Entry 5FGH (X-ray diffraction, 2.80 A resolution); this record covers chains S and T of the 28 polymer chains in the assembly.

[Chain S]
Name: Proteasome subunit alpha type-6
Organism: Saccharomyces cerevisiae (strain ATCC 204508 / S288c)
Notes: EC 3.4.25.1
Reference sequence: P40302 (PSA6_YEAST); residues 0-233 here correspond to UniProt positions 1-234 (UniProt number = residue number + 1)
Sequence (234 residues; row label = number of the first residue in the row; numbering starts at 0):
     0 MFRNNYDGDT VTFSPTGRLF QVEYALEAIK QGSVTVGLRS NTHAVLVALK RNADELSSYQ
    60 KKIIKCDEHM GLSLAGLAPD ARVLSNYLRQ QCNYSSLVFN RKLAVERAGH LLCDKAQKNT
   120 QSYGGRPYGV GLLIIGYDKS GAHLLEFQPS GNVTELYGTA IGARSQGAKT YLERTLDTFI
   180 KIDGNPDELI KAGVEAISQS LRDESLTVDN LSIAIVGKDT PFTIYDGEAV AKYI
Unresolved in the structure: 0-2
Curated features (UniProtKB/Swiss-Prot):
  - modified residue: Ser13 (Phosphoserine)
  - cross-link: Lys190 (Glycyl lysine isopeptide (Lys-Gly) (interchain with G-Cter in ubiquitin))

[Chain T]
Name: Probable proteasome subunit alpha type-7
Organism: Saccharomyces cerevisiae (strain ATCC 204508 / S288c)
Notes: EC 3.4.25.1
Reference sequence: P21242 (PSA7_YEAST); residues -3 to 284 here correspond to UniProt positions 1-288 (UniProt number = residue number + 4)
Sequence (288 residues; numbered -3 to 284; the number before each row is that of its first residue; numbers below 1 keep their minus sign (Met-3 is residue -3)):
    -3 MTSIGTGYDL SNSVFSPDGR NFQVEYAVKA VENGTTSIGI KCNDGVVFAV EKLITSKLLV
    57 PQKNVKIQVV DRHIGCVYSG LIPDGRHLVN RGREEAASFK KLYKTPIPIP AFADRLGQYV
   117 QAHTLYNSVR PFGVSTIFGG VDKNGAHLYM LEPSGSYWGY KGAATGKGRQ SAKAELEKLV
   177 DHHPEGLSAR EAVKQAAKII YLAHEDNKEK DFELEISWCS LSETNGLHKF VKGDLLQEAI
   237 DFAQKEINGD DDEDEDDSDN VMSSDDENAP VATNANATTD QEGDIHLE
Unresolved in the structure: -3 to 1, 245-284
Curated features (UniProtKB/Swiss-Prot):
  - modified residue: Thr-2 (N-acetylthreonine)

[How chain S and chain T interact]
Contacting residue pairs (63):
  Asn4(S) - Leu6(T)
  Tyr5(S) - Asp5(T)  hydrogen bond
  Tyr5(S) - Leu6(T)  hydrophobic
  Thr9(S) - Arg126(T)
  Val10(S) - Gln19(T)
  Val10(S) - Asn123(T)
  Val10(S) - Ser124(T)
  Val10(S) - Val125(T)
  Val10(S) - Arg126(T)
  Thr11(S) - Leu6(T)
  Thr11(S) - Gln19(T)
  Phe12(S) - Gln19(T)
  Phe12(S) - Tyr22(T)  hydrophobic
  Phe12(S) - Ala23(T)  hydrophobic
  Phe12(S) - Arg126(T)
  Phe12(S) - Pro127(T)
  Ser13(S) - Tyr22(T)
  Pro14(S) - Tyr22(T)  hydrophobic
  Pro14(S) - Lys25(T)
  Thr15(S) - Lys25(T)
  Gly16(S) - Tyr22(T)
  Gly16(S) - Lys25(T)
  Gly16(S) - Ala26(T)
  Leu18(S) - Leu77(T)  hydrophobic
  Leu18(S) - Arg126(T)
  His109(S) - Arg82(T)  hydrogen bond
  Cys112(S) - Arg82(T)
  Asp113(S) - Arg82(T)  salt bridge
  Asp113(S) - Asn86(T)
  Gln116(S) - Pro79(T)
  Gln116(S) - Asp80(T)
  Gln116(S) - His83(T)  hydrogen bond
  Gln116(S) - Arg126(T)
  Thr119(S) - Arg126(T)  hydrogen bond (backbone-side chain)
  Gln120(S) - His119(T)
  Gln120(S) - Val125(T)
  Gln120(S) - Arg126(T)  hydrogen bond (backbone-backbone)
  Gln120(S) - Pro127(T)
  Gln120(S) - Phe128(T)
  Ser121(S) - Ser124(T)
  Tyr122(S) - Ser124(T)  hydrogen bond (backbone-backbone)
  Ser149(S) - Pro79(T)
  Gly150(S) - Pro79(T)
  Asn151(S) - Ile78(T)
  Asn151(S) - Pro79(T)
  Thr153(S) - Leu55(T)
  Thr153(S) - Asn60(T)
  Glu154(S) - Val56(T)
  Glu154(S) - Lys59(T)
  Glu154(S) - Asn60(T)  hydrogen bond (backbone-side chain)
  Leu155(S) - Leu54(T)
  Leu155(S) - Leu55(T)
  Leu155(S) - Val56(T)
  Tyr156(S) - Leu54(T)  hydrogen bond (backbone-backbone)
  Tyr156(S) - Leu55(T)
  Tyr156(S) - Val56(T)
  Tyr156(S) - Pro57(T)
  Gly157(S) - Leu54(T)
  Lys168(S) - Leu54(T)
  Leu171(S) - Leu54(T)
  Glu172(S) - Ser52(T)  hydrogen bond
  Glu172(S) - Lys53(T)  hydrogen bond (side chain-backbone)
  Leu175(S) - Lys53(T)
Interface residues without a listed pair, chain S (35 interface residues in all): Arg38, Lys117, Val152, Phe178
Interface residues without a listed pair, chain T (30 interface residues in all): Gly129

[In short]
35 residues of chain S and 30 residues of chain T are in contact; the contacts include 10 hydrogen bonds and 1
salt bridge. Polar pairs include Asp113(S)-Arg82(T), Tyr5(S)-Asp5(T) and His109(S)-Arg82(T).
Here chain S is Proteasome subunit alpha type-6 and chain T is Probable proteasome subunit alpha type-7, both
from Saccharomyces cerevisiae (strain ATCC 204508 / S288c). Entry 5FGH (Yeast 20S proteasome beta5-K33A mutant
(propeptide expressed in trans) in complex with MG132) was determined by X-ray diffraction together with 5CZ4,
5CZ5, 5CZ6, 5CZ7, 5CZ8, 5CZ9 and 16 further entries from the same study.
